Entry 8BMW (electron microscopy, 3.50 A resolution); this record covers chains R and G of the 15 polymer chains in the assembly.

# Chain R
Molecule: 48-nt RNA strand
Source organism: Saccharolobus solfataricus
Sequence (48 nucleotides; each row starts with the number of its first residue):
     1 AUUGAAAGUUUUUUUUUUUUUUUUUUUUUUUUUUUUUUUUUUUUUUUU

# Chain G
Protein: CRISPR-associated Cas7 paralog (Type III-D)
Source organism: Saccharolobus solfataricus
Reference sequence: A0A157T0X8 (A0A157T0X8_SACSO); residues 1-248 here = UniProt positions 1-248
Amino-acid sequence (248 residues; row label = number of the first residue in the row):
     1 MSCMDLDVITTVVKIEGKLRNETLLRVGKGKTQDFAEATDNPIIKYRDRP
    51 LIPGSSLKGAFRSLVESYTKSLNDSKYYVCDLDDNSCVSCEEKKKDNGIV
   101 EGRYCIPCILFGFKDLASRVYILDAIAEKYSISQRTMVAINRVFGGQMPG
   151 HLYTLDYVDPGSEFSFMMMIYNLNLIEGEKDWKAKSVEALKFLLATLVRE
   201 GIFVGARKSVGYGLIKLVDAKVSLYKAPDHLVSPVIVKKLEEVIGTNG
Not modelled in the structure: 1-3, 96-98, 245-248
Cystine bridges: Cys80-Cys87, Cys105-Cys108

# Interface between chain R and chain G
Pairs across the interface (50; chain R residue first):
  U23(R) - Phe113(G)  hydrogen bond to the sugar
  U23(R) - Lys114(G)  base contact
  U23(R) - Leu116(G)  hydrogen bond to the sugar
  U23(R) - Ala117(G)  sugar contact
  U23(R) - Ser118(G)  phosphate contact
  U24(R) - Lys58(G)  salt bridge to the phosphate
  U24(R) - Arg62(G)  hydrogen bond to the phosphate
  U24(R) - Phe111(G)  sugar contact
  U24(R) - Phe113(G)  sugar contact
  U24(R) - Lys114(G)  base contact
  U24(R) - Ser118(G)  hydrogen bond to the phosphate
  U25(R) - Lys58(G)  salt bridge to the phosphate
  U25(R) - Arg62(G)  salt bridge to the phosphate
  U26(R) - Ser55(G)  sugar contact
  U26(R) - Ser56(G)  hydrogen bond to the phosphate
  U26(R) - Gly59(G)  sugar contact
  U26(R) - Ala60(G)  base contact
  U26(R) - Ser63(G)  base contact
  U26(R) - Lys208(G)  base contact
  U27(R) - Gly28(G)  sugar contact
  U27(R) - Lys29(G)  hydrogen bond to the sugar
  U27(R) - Gly30(G)  base contact
  U27(R) - Ser55(G)  hydrogen bond to the phosphate
  U27(R) - Ser56(G)  hydrogen bond to the phosphate
  U28(R) - Gly28(G)  hydrogen bond to the phosphate
  U28(R) - Gly205(G)  sugar contact
  U28(R) - Ala206(G)  hydrogen bond to the sugar
  U29(R) - Ala206(G)  phosphate contact
  U29(R) - Arg207(G)  phosphate contact
  U29(R) - Lys208(G)  salt bridge to the phosphate
  U30(R) - Arg207(G)  salt bridge to the phosphate
  U30(R) - Ser209(G)  hydrogen bond to the phosphate
  U31(R) - Val138(G)  sugar contact
  U31(R) - Ala139(G)  phosphate contact
  U31(R) - Tyr153(G)  hydrogen bond to the base
  U31(R) - Arg207(G)  salt bridge to the phosphate
  U32(R) - Val138(G)  sugar contact
  U32(R) - Ala139(G)  phosphate contact
  U32(R) - Ile140(G)  hydrogen bond to the phosphate
  U32(R) - Arg142(G)  salt bridge to the phosphate
  U33(R) - Thr136(G)  base contact
  U33(R) - Met137(G)  phosphate contact
  U33(R) - Val138(G)  hydrogen bond to the phosphate
  U33(R) - Leu152(G)  base contact
  U34(R) - Ile140(G)  sugar contact
  U34(R) - Gly146(G)  sugar contact
  U34(R) - Met148(G)  base contact
  U35(R) - Gly145(G)  phosphate contact
  U35(R) - Gly146(G)  base contact
  U35(R) - Met148(G)  base contact
Interface residues without a listed pair, chain G (38 interface residues in all): Val27, Pro53, Leu82, Gly112, Gln147, His151

# In short
13 residues of chain R face 38 of chain G across their interface, with 14 hydrogen bonds and 7 salt bridges.
Among the polar pairs are U31(R)-Tyr153(G), U23(R)-Phe113(G) and U23(R)-Leu116(G).
Chain R is a 48-nt RNA strand and chain G is CRISPR-associated Cas7 paralog (Type III-D), both from
Saccharolobus solfataricus; the structure, SsoCsm, was determined by electron microscopy.
